Entry 8GTC (electron microscopy, 4.50 A resolution (low resolution: residue-level contacts below are approximate; hydrogen-bond / salt-bridge calls are withheld)); this record covers chains A and B of the 27 polymer chains in the assembly.

== Chain A (and B) ==
Name: Major tail protein
From: Dinoroseobacter phage vB_DshS-R4C
Notes: chain B of this document is another copy of the same molecule, construct and numbering; everything in this record applies to it too
Reference sequence: A0A4Y6EGR9 (A0A4Y6EGR9_9CAUD); numbering as in UniProt (aligned over 1-130)
Amino-acid sequence (130 residues; row label = number of the first residue in the row):
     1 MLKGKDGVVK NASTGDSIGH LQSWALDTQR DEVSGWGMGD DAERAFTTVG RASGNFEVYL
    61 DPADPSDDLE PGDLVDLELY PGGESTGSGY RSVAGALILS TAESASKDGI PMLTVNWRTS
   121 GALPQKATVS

== Chain A / chain B interface ==
Contacting residue pairs (35; chain A residue first):
  M1(A) - L60(B)
  M1(A) - D61(B)
  L2(A) - L60(B)
  L2(A) - I110(B)
  L2(A) - P111(B)
  K3(A) - K107(B)
  K3(A) - D108(B)
  K3(A) - G109(B)
  K3(A) - I110(B)
  G4(A) - S106(B)
  G4(A) - K107(B)
  G4(A) - G109(B)
  K5(A) - K107(B)
  Q22(A) - S106(B)
  Q22(A) - K107(B)
  S23(A) - A105(B)
  S23(A) - S106(B)
  W24(A) - S104(B)
  W24(A) - A105(B)
  A25(A) - E103(B)
  A25(A) - S104(B)
  L26(A) - A102(B)
  L26(A) - E103(B)
  D27(A) - T101(B)
  T28(A) - S100(B)
  T28(A) - T101(B)
  Q29(A) - L99(B)
  R30(A) - L99(B)
  D41(A) - V49(B)
  D41(A) - G50(B)
  A42(A) - G50(B)
  E43(A) - S120(B)
  E43(A) - G121(B)
  R44(A) - S120(B)
  A45(A) - S120(B)
Also at the interface, not in a pair above, chain A (20 interface residues in all): D40
Also at the interface, not in a pair above, chain B (21 interface residues in all): Y59, T119

== Overview ==
Chain A and chain B form an interface of 20 and 21 residues respectively.
Both chains are Major tail protein (Dinoroseobacter phage vB_DshS-R4C). Entry 8GTC (Cryo-EM model of the
marine siphophage vB_DshS-R4C baseplate-tail complex) was determined by electron microscopy together with
8GTB, 8GTD and 8GTF from the same study.
